3A8K - chains A and E; structure by X-ray diffraction, 1.95 A resolution.

== Chain A ==
Protein: Aminomethyltransferase
Organism: Escherichia coli
Notes: EC 2.1.2.10
Reference sequence: P27248 (GCST_ECOLI); residues 0-363 here correspond to UniProt positions 1-364 (UniProt number = residue number + 1)
Amino-acid sequence (364 residues; each row starts with the number of its first residue; numbering starts at 0):
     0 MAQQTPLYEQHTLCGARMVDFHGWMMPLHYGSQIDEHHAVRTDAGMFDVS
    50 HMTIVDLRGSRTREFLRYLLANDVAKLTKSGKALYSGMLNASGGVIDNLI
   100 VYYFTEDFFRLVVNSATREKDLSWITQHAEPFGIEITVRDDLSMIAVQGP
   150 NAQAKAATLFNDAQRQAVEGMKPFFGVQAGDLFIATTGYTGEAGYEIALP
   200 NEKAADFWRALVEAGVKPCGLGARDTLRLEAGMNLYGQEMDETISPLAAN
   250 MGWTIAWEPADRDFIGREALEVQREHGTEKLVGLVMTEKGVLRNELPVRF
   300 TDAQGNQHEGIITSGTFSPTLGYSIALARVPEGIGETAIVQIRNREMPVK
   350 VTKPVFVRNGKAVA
Unresolved in the structure: 0
Differences from the reference sequence: engineered mutation Asn97 (Asp98 in P27248)
Reported in the primary citation:
  - mutagenesis - D96N: abolished binding to 5-CH3-THF
  - mutagenesis - R292A: abolished catalytic activity
  - catalytic residues: Asp96, Asn113, Tyr188, Arg223 (proposed by the authors, not directly observed)
  - mutagenesis - D96N/Y188F, D96N, N113A/R223A, N113D, R223A: decreased catalytic activity
  - mutagenesis - Y188F (20% reduction): decreased catalytic activity on ecHint

== Chain E ==
Protein: Glycine cleavage system H protein
Organism: Escherichia coli
Reference sequence: P0A6T9 (GCSH_ECOLI); residues 0-128 here correspond to UniProt positions 1-129 (UniProt number = residue number + 1)
Amino-acid sequence (129 residues; each row starts with the number of its first residue; numbering starts at 0):
     0 MSNVPAELKYSKEHEWLRKEADGTYTVGITEHAQELLGDMVFVDLPEVGA
    50 TVSAGDDCAVAESVKAASDIYAPVSGEIVAVNDALSDSPELVNSEPYAGG
   100 WIFKIKASDESELESLLDATAYEALLEDE
Unresolved in the structure: 0-1, 128
Modified / non-standard residues: Lys64 (N~6~-[(6R)-6,8-disulfanyloctanoyl]-L-lysine; LA2)

== How chain A and chain E interact ==
Residue-residue contacts (30):
  Arg16(A) - Glu34(E)  salt bridge
  Phe20(A) - Lys64(E)
  Leu27(A) - Lys64(E)
  Ser31(A) - Asp38(E)  hydrogen bond
  Gln32(A) - Asp38(E)  hydrogen bond (backbone-side chain)
  Gln32(A) - Val63(E)
  Gln32(A) - Lys64(E)
  Ile33(A) - Asp38(E)  hydrogen bond (backbone-side chain)
  Ile33(A) - Val63(E)  hydrophobic
  Leu220(A) - Lys64(E)
  Gly221(A) - Lys64(E)
  Arg223(A) - Lys64(E)
  Asp224(A) - Lys64(E)
  Thr225(A) - Val63(E)
  Leu234(A) - Lys64(E)
  Lys288(A) - Phe41(E)
  Lys288(A) - Val42(E)  hydrogen bond (side chain-backbone)
  Lys288(A) - Asp43(E)  salt bridge
  Gly289(A) - Phe41(E)
  Val290(A) - Phe41(E)  hydrophobic
  Val290(A) - Glu61(E)
  Arg292(A) - Glu61(E)  salt bridge
  Arg292(A) - Ser62(E)  hydrogen bond (side chain-backbone)
  Arg292(A) - Val63(E)  hydrogen bond (side chain-backbone)
  Arg292(A) - Lys64(E)  hydrogen bond (side chain-backbone)
  Arg292(A) - Ala65(E)
  Thr315(A) - Val63(E)
  Phe316(A) - Val40(E)  hydrophobic
  Phe316(A) - Phe41(E)  hydrophobic
  Arg342(A) - Ala66(E)
Interface residues without a listed pair, chain A (23 interface residues in all): Asp34, His50, Tyr188, Arg227
Interface residues without a listed pair, chain E (13 interface residues in all): Val59
The authors on this interface:
  - hot spots on chain A (mutagenesis) - R292A: abolished binding to Glycine cleavage system H protein (chain E)

== In short ==
The interface between chain A and chain E involves 23 residues on one side and 13 on the other; the contacts
include 7 hydrogen bonds and 3 salt bridges. Polar pairs include Arg16(A)-Glu34(E), Lys288(A)-Asp43(E) and
Arg292(A)-Glu61(E). From the paper: catalytic residues Asp96(A), Asn113(A) and Tyr188(A) among others;
D96N/Y188F, D96N and N113A/R223A of chain A, among others, reduce catalytic activity; 7 substitutions were
tested in all.
Chain A is Aminomethyltransferase and chain E is Glycine cleavage system H protein, both from Escherichia
coli; the structure, Crystal Structure of ETD97N-EHred complex, was determined by X-ray diffraction, deposited
together with 3A8I, 3A8J and 3AB9.
